5NS3 - chains B and D of the 4 polymer chains in the assembly; structure by X-ray diffraction, 2.40 A resolution.

[Chain B]
Protein: 50S ribosomal protein L5
Source organism: Thermus thermophilus
UniProtKB: P41201 (RL5_THETH); residues 5-181 here = UniProt positions 5-181
Chain sequence (177 residues; row label = number of the first residue in the row):
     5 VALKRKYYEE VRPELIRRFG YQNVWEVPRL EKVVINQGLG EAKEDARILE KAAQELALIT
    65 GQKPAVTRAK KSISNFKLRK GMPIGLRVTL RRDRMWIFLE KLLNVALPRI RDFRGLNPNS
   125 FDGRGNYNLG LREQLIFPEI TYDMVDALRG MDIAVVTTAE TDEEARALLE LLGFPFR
Unresolved in the structure: 41-51, 75-83, 116, 136-153

[Chain D]
Molecule: double-stranded RNA
Sequence (34 nucleotides; row label = number of the first residue in the row):
    25 XCGCACCUGA CCCCAUGCCG AACUCAGAAG UGCG
Unresolved in the structure: 35, 52
Modified residues: 5CY (1-(3-hydroxypropyl)-2-{(1E,3E,5E)-5-[1-(3-hydroxypropyl)-3,3-dimethyl-1,3-dihydro-2H-indol-2-ylidene]penta-1,3-dien-1-y l}-3,3-dimethyl-3H-indolium) at position 25
Reported in the primary citation:
  - binding site for double-stranded RNA: C26, G58

[Chain B / chain D interface]
Pairs across the interface - 31 pairs, chain B then chain D:
  Lys36(B) - A29(D)  phosphate contact
  Lys36(B) - C30(D)  salt bridge to the phosphate
  Val38(B) - C28(D)  sugar contact
  Val38(B) - A29(D)  sugar contact
  Asn40(B) - G27(D)  sugar contact
  Asn40(B) - C28(D)  hydrogen bond to the sugar
  Thr71(B) - G27(D)  phosphate contact
  Thr71(B) - C28(D)  phosphate contact
  Lys74(B) - C49(D)  salt bridge to the phosphate
  Ile88(B) - G27(D)  sugar contact
  Arg91(B) - C28(D)  phosphate contact
  Arg91(B) - A29(D)  salt bridge to the phosphate
  Ser124(B) - G56(D)  hydrogen bond to the sugar
  Ser124(B) - C57(D)  hydrogen bond to the phosphate
  Phe125(B) - G56(D)  sugar contact
  Asp126(B) - C30(D)  hydrogen bond to the sugar
  Asp126(B) - U55(D)  hydrogen bond to the sugar
  Asp126(B) - G56(D)  sugar contact
  Arg128(B) - C30(D)  sugar contact
  Arg128(B) - C31(D)  sugar contact
  Asn130(B) - C30(D)  sugar contact
  Asn132(B) - G56(D)  hydrogen bond to the sugar
  Asn132(B) - C57(D)  sugar contact
  Leu133(B) - C57(D)  sugar contact
  Gly134(B) - C57(D)  sugar contact
  Gly134(B) - G58(D)  phosphate contact
  Gly154(B) - G58(D)  phosphate contact
  Asp156(B) - G27(D)  base contact
  Asp156(B) - G58(D)  hydrogen bond to the sugar
  Ala158(B) - A29(D)  sugar contact
  Val160(B) - A29(D)  sugar contact
Interface residues without a listed pair, chain B (22 interface residues in all): Asn121, Asn123, Gly127
Interface residues without a listed pair, chain D (11 interface residues in all): C26

[Overview]
The interface between chain B and chain D involves 22 residues on one side and 11 on the other, with 7
hydrogen bonds and 3 salt bridges. Polar pairs include Asn40(B)-C28(D), Ser124(B)-G56(D) and Asp126(B)-C30(D).
From the paper: a binding site for double-stranded RNA at C26(D) and G58(D).
Here chain B is 50S ribosomal protein L5 (Thermus thermophilus) and chain D is double-stranded RNA. Entry 5NS3
(Crystal structures of Cy5 cyanine fluorophores stacked onto the end of double-stranded RNA) was determined by
X-ray diffraction together with 5NS4 from the same study.
